6QZY - chains A and B; structure by X-ray diffraction, 1.61 A resolution.

[Chain A]
Protein: Peptide N-methyltransferase
From: Omphalotus olearius
Sequence (416 residues; numbered 2 to 417; the number before each row is that of its first residue):
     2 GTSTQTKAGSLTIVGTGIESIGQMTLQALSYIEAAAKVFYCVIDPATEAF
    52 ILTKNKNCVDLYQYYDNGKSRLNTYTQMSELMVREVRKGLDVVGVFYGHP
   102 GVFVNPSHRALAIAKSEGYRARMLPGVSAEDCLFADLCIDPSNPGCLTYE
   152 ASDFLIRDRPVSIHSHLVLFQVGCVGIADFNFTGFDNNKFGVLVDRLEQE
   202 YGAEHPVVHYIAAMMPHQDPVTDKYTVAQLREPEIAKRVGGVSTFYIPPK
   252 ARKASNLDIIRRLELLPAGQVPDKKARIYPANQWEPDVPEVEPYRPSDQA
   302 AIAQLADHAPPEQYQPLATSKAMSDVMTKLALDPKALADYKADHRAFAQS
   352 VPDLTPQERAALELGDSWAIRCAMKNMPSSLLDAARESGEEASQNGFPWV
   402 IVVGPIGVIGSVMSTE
Unresolved in the structure: 2-6, 389-417
Metal / ion sites: Mg2+: Ser166, Tyr202, Ile248
Small-molecule neighbours: S-adenosylhomocysteine (SAH): Ile19, Tyr98, Gly99, His100, Val103, Phe104, Val105, Val128, Ser129, Ala130, Phe171, Gln172, Tyr211, Ile212, Ala213, Met215, Gly242, Val243, Ser244, Thr245

[Chain B]
Protein: Asn-gly-phe-pro-trp-mva-ile-mva-val-gly-pro-ile-gly
From: Omphalotus olearius
Sequence (22 residues; each row starts with the number of its first residue):
   396 NGFPWVIVVGPIGVIGSVMSTE
Unresolved in the structure: 409-417
Modified residues: Val401 (N-methylvaline; MVA); Val403 (N-methylvaline; MVA)
Small-molecule neighbours: S-adenosylhomocysteine (SAH): Val401, Ile402, Val403

[Interface between chain A and chain B]
Pairs across the interface (44):
  Cys42(A) with Val401(B)
  Val43(A) with Val401(B)
  Ile44(A) with Pro399(B), hydrophobic; Val401(B)
  Tyr63(A) with Trp400(B), hydrogen bond (side chain-backbone); Val401(B)
  Tyr66(A) with Ile402(B), hydrogen bond (side chain-backbone); Val403(B)
  Arg72(A) with Ile402(B); Val404(B), hydrogen bond (side chain-backbone); Gly405(B), hydrogen bond (side chain-backbone)
  Leu73(A) with Pro406(B)
  Tyr76(A) with Val403(B); Val404(B), hydrogen bond (side chain-backbone); Gly405(B), hydrogen bond (side chain-backbone)
  Tyr98(A) with Val401(B), hydrogen bond (side chain-backbone)
  Phe104(A) with Val403(B); Val404(B)
  Val105(A) with Val403(B); Val404(B)
  Asn106(A) with Val403(B), hydrogen bond (backbone-backbone)
  Pro107(A) with Val403(B)
  Glu151(A) with Ile407(B)
  Asp154(A) with Ile407(B)
  Arg158(A) with Gly408(B)
  Gln172(A) with Ile402(B); Val403(B); Val404(B), hydrogen bond (side chain-backbone)
  Gly174(A) with Trp400(B)
  Cys175(A) with Ile402(B), hydrophobic
  Ala179(A) with Pro406(B), hydrophobic
  Phe181(A) with Trp400(B)
  Phe183(A) with Phe398(B)
  Thr184(A) with Phe398(B)
  Gly185(A) with Trp400(B)
  Phe186(A) with Trp400(B)
  Gly241(A) with Gly397(B); Trp400(B)
  Gly242(A) with Gly397(B), hydrogen bond (backbone-backbone); Pro399(B); Trp400(B); Ile402(B)
  Val243(A) with Phe398(B); Pro399(B)
Interface residues without a listed pair, chain A (31 interface residues in all): Met79, Phe97, Met215

[Summary]
31 residues of chain A face 12 of chain B across their interface; the contacts include 10 hydrogen bonds.
Polar contacts include Tyr63(A)-Trp400(B), Tyr66(A)-Ile402(B) and Arg72(A)-Val404(B). S-adenosylhomocysteine
is bound between chain A and chain B. Ser166(A), Tyr202(A) and Ile248(A) coordinate Mg2+.
Here chain A is Peptide N-methyltransferase and chain B is
Asn-gly-phe-pro-trp-mva-ile-mva-val-gly-pro-ile-gly, both from Omphalotus olearius. Entry 6QZY (full length
OphA V406P in complex with SAH) was determined by X-ray diffraction (same publication as 6TSC, 6QZZ and 6R00).
